PDB entry 6EU3 | electron microscopy, 3.30 A resolution | chains M and N of the 17 polymer chains in the assembly

Chain M:
Protein: DNA-directed RNA polymerase III subunit RPC5
From: Saccharomyces cerevisiae (strain ATCC 204508 / S288c)
UniProt: P36121 (RPC5_YEAST); residues 1-282 here = UniProt positions 1-282
Sequence (282 residues; each row starts with the number of its first residue):
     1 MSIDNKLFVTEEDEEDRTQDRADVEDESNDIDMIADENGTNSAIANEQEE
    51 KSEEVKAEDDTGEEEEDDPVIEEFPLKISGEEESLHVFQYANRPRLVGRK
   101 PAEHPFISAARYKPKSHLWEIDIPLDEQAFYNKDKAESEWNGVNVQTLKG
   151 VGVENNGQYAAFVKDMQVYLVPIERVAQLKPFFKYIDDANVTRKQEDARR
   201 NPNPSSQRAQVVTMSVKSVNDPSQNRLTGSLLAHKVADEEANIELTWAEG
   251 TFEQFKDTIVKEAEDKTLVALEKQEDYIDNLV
Disordered / not traced: 1-70, 197-223, 263-282
UniProt features mapped onto this chain:
  - modified residue: Thr-61 (Phosphothreonine)

Chain N:
Protein: DNA-directed RNA polymerase III subunit RPC4
From: Saccharomyces cerevisiae (strain ATCC 204508 / S288c)
UniProt: P25441 (RPC4_YEAST); residue numbers follow UniProt; this construct covers 1-422
Sequence (422 residues; each row starts with the number of its first residue):
     1 MSSNKGNGRLPSLKDSSSNGGGSAKPSLKFKPKAVARKSKEEREAAASKV
    51 KLEEESKRGNDKKHFNNKNKRVTGAGGQQRRMAKYLNNTHVISSGPLAAG
   101 NFVSEKGDLRRGFIKSEGSGSSLVQKGLETIDNGAESSENEAEDDDNEGV
   151 ASKSKKKFNMGKEFEARNLIEDEDDGESEKSSDVDMDDEEWRSKRIEQLF
   201 PVRPVRVRHEDVETVKREIQEALSEKPTREPTPSVKTEPVGTGLQSYLEE
   251 RERQVNEKLADLGLEKEFQSVDGKEAAAELELLNADHQHILRKLKKMNNK
   301 PERFMVFQLPTRLPAFERPAVKEEKEDMETQASDPSKKKKNIKKKDTKDA
   351 LSTRELAGKVGSIRVHKSGKLSVKIGNVVMDIGKGAETTFLQDVIALSIA
   401 DDASSAELLGRVDGKIVVTPQI
Disordered / not traced: 1-273, 316-359
UniProt features mapped onto this chain:
  - motif: Lys-25 to Lys-29 (Nuclear localization signal)
  - modified residue: Ser-137 (Phosphoserine), Ser-138 (Phosphoserine), Ser-178 (Phosphoserine), Ser-182 (Phosphoserine), Ser-224 (Phosphoserine), Thr-228 (Phosphothreonine), Thr-232 (Phosphothreonine)

Chain M / chain N interface:
Contacting residue pairs - 71 pairs, chain M then chain N:
  Ile-71(M) with Val-365(N); His-366(N)
  Glu-73(M) with Arg-364(N)
  Phe-74(M) with Leu-294(N), hydrophobic; Asn-298(N); Ser-362(N), hydrogen bond (backbone-side chain); Ile-363(N)
  Pro-75(M) with Ser-362(N)
  Leu-76(M) with Phe-307(N), hydrophobic; Val-360(N), hydrogen bond (backbone-backbone); Ser-362(N), hydrogen bond (backbone-side chain); Ile-363(N), hydrophobic
  Lys-77(M) with Val-360(N)
  Ser-84(M) with Ile-399(N)
  Leu-85(M) with Leu-397(N); Ser-398(N)
  His-86(M) with Ala-396(N); Leu-397(N), hydrogen bond (backbone-backbone); Ile-399(N)
  Val-87(M) with Val-394(N), hydrophobic; Ile-395(N); Ala-396(N), hydrophobic; Leu-397(N)
  Phe-88(M) with Ile-395(N), hydrogen bond (backbone-backbone); Leu-397(N), hydrophobic
  Gln-89(M) with Gln-392(N); Asp-393(N); Val-394(N)
  Tyr-90(M) with Gln-392(N); Asp-393(N), hydrogen bond (backbone-backbone)
  Ala-91(M) with Gln-392(N)
  Arg-93(M) with Asp-393(N), hydrogen bond (backbone-backbone)
  Pro-94(M) with Leu-391(N)
  Ala-102(M) with Asp-393(N)
  His-104(M) with Ile-395(N); Leu-408(N)
  Tyr-112(M) with Ile-399(N); Asp-402(N)
  Pro-114(M) with Asp-402(N)
  Gly-157(M) with Gln-308(N); Leu-309(N), hydrogen bond (backbone-backbone)
  Gln-158(M) with Val-306(N); Phe-307(N); Gln-308(N); Lys-415(N)
  Tyr-159(M) with Val-306(N); Phe-307(N), hydrogen bond (backbone-backbone); Leu-309(N), hydrophobic
  Ala-160(M) with Met-305(N)
  Ala-161(M) with Phe-304(N); Met-305(N), hydrogen bond (backbone-backbone); Phe-307(N), hydrophobic
  Val-163(M) with Leu-294(N), hydrophobic; Asn-298(N)
  Asp-165(M) with Asn-298(N), hydrogen bond (backbone-backbone); Asn-299(N)
  Val-168(M) with Phe-307(N), hydrophobic
  Leu-170(M) with Phe-307(N), hydrophobic
  Ile-243(M) with Asp-402(N)
  Leu-245(M) with Ala-403(N); Ser-404(N); Ser-405(N); Ala-406(N), hydrophobic
  Thr-246(M) with Ser-405(N)
  Trp-247(M) with Ala-406(N), hydrogen bond (side chain-backbone); Leu-408(N)
  Ala-248(M) with Ala-406(N); Glu-407(N); Leu-408(N)
  Glu-253(M) with Glu-407(N)
  Gln-254(M) with Ser-398(N), hydrogen bond
Also at the interface, not in a pair above, chain M (44 interface residues in all): Glu-72, Arg-95, Trp-119, Phe-162, Lys-164, Met-166, Glu-249, Thr-251
Also at the interface, not in a pair above, chain N (36 interface residues in all): Lys-295, Glu-302, Arg-303, Gly-361

Overview:
Chain M and chain N form an interface of 44 and 36 residues respectively; the contacts include 13 hydrogen
bonds. Among the polar pairs are Phe-74(M)/Ser-362(N), Leu-76(M)/Ser-362(N) and Trp-247(M)/Ala-406(N).
Here chain M is DNA-directed RNA polymerase III subunit RPC5 and chain N is DNA-directed RNA polymerase III
subunit RPC4, both from Saccharomyces cerevisiae (strain ATCC 204508 / S288c). Entry 6EU3 (Apo RNA Polymerase
III - closed conformation (cPOL3)) was determined by electron microscopy, deposited together with 6EU0, 6EU1
and 6EU2.
